Entry 6KW5 (electron microscopy, 10.13 A resolution (very low resolution: no residue pairs are listed; an interface is given only as per-side residue counts)); this record covers chains T and B of the 28 polymer chains in the assembly.

# Chain T
Molecule: Histone H2A
Organism: Xenopus laevis
Reference sequence: Q6AZJ8 (Q6AZJ8_XENLA); residues 0-129 here correspond to UniProt positions 1-130 (UniProt number = residue number + 1)
Amino-acid sequence (130 residues; row label = number of the first residue in the row; numbering starts at 0):
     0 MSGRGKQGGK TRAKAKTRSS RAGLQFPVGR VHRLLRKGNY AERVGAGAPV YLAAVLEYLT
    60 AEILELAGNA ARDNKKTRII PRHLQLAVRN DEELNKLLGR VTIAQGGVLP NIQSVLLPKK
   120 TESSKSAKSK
Not modelled in the structure: 0-14, 119-129

# Chain B
Molecule: DNA 167
Sequence (167 nucleotides; each row starts with the number of its first residue):
     1 GATGAGAATC CCGGTGCCGA GGCCGCTCAA TTGGTCGTAG ACAGCTCTAG CACCGCTTAA
    61 ACGCACGTAC GCGCTGTCCC CCGCGTTTTA ACCGCCAAGG GGATTACTCC CTAGTCTCCA
   121 GGCACGTGTC AGATATATAC ATCCTGAAGC TTGTCGAGAA GTACTAG
Not modelled in the structure: 1, 148-167

# Chain T / chain B interface
At this resolution (10 A) residue pairs are not listed: 8 residues of chain T and 5 of chain B lie at the interface.

# Summary
8 residues of chain T face 5 of chain B across their interface.
Chain T is Histone H2A (Xenopus laevis) and chain B is DNA 167; the structure, The ClassC RSC-Nucleosome
Complex, was determined by electron microscopy.
